8WVZ - chains A and B of the 8 polymer chains in the assembly; structure by electron microscopy, 3.15 A resolution.

[Chain A (and B)]
Molecule: Putative primase C962R
From: African swine fever virus
Notes: chain B of this document is another copy of the same molecule, construct and numbering; everything in this record applies to it too
Reference sequence: A0A2X0TKI6 (A0A2X0TKI6_ASF); numbering as in UniProt (aligned over 1-962)
Chain sequence (972 residues; row label = number of the first residue in the row):
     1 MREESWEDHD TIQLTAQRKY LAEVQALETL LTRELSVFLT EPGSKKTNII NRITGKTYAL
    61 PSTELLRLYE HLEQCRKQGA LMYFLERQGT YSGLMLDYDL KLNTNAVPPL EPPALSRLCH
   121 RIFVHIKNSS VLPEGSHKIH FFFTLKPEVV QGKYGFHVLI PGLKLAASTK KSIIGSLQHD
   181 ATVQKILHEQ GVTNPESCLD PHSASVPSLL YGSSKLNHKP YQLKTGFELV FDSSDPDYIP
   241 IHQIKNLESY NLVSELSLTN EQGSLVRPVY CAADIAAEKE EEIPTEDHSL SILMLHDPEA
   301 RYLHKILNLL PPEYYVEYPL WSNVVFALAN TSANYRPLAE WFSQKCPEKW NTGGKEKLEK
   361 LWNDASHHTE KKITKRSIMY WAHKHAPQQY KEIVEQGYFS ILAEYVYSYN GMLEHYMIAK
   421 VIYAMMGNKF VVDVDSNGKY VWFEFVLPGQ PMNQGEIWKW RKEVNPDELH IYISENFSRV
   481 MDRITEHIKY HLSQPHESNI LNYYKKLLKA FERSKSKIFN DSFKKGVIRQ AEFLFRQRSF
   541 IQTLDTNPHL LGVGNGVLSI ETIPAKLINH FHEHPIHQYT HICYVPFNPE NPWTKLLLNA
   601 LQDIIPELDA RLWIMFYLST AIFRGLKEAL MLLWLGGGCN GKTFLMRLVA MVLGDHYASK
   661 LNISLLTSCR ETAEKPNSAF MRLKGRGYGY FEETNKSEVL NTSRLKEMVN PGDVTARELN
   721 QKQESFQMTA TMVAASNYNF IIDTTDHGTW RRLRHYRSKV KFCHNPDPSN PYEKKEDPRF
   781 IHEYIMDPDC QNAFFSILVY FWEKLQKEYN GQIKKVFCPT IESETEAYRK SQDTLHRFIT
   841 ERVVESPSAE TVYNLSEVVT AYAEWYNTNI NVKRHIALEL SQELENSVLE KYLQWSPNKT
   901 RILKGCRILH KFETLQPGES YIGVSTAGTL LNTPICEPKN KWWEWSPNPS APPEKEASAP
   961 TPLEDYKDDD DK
Unresolved in the structure: 1-288, 919-934, 951-972
Sequence notes: expression tag (963-972)
Metal / ion sites: Mg2+: Thr-643 (together with ADP)
Residues lining bound ligands: ADP (adenosine-5'-diphosphate): Ala-600, Leu-601, Asp-603, Ile-604, Gly-638, Cys-639, Asn-640, Gly-641, Lys-642, Thr-643, Phe-644, Phe-762, Lys-775, Glu-776, Asp-777, Phe-780, Ile-781

[Chain A / chain B interface]
Residue-residue contacts - 68 pairs, chain A then chain B:
  Asn-453(A) with Ser-539(B); Gln-542(B)
  Arg-461(A) with Arg-538(B)
  Asn-465(A) with Tyr-440(B)
  Asp-467(A) with Phe-533(B); Arg-536(B)
  His-470(A) with Gln-530(B); Phe-533(B)
  Ile-471(A) with Tyr-416(B)
  Ser-474(A) with Tyr-416(B)
  Ser-478(A) with Tyr-409(B)
  Glu-512(A) with Asn-410(B)
  Lys-515(A) with Tyr-409(B)
  Ser-516(A) with Met-412(B); Glu-414(B)
  Phe-519(A) with Tyr-409(B); Glu-414(B); His-415(B); Tyr-416(B), hydrogen bond (backbone-backbone)
  Asn-520(A) with Glu-414(B); His-415(B)
  Asp-521(A) with Arg-529(B), salt bridge; Gln-530(B), hydrogen bond
  Lys-524(A) with Tyr-416(B); Gln-530(B), hydrogen bond
  Arg-647(A) with Pro-711(B), hydrogen bond (side chain-backbone); Gly-712(B); Gln-727(B)
  Lys-660(A) with Asp-713(B); Val-714(B)
  Ser-664(A) with Glu-671(B)
  Asn-677(A) with Glu-674(B)
  Ser-678(A) with Glu-674(B), hydrogen bond (backbone-side chain); Gln-723(B)
  Ala-679(A) with Glu-674(B)
  Arg-682(A) with Gln-723(B), hydrogen bond (side chain-backbone); Glu-724(B)
  Asn-695(A) with Asn-701(B), hydrogen bond; Thr-702(B); Ser-703(B)
  Lys-696(A) with Ile-876(B); Glu-879(B)
  Ser-697(A) with Glu-879(B), hydrogen bond (backbone-side chain)
  Leu-719(A) with Gln-721(B)
  Tyr-738(A) with Asp-746(B), hydrogen bond; Glu-879(B)
  Ile-741(A) with Leu-878(B), hydrophobic
  Pro-778(A) with Glu-628(B)
  Arg-779(A) with Leu-626(B)
  His-782(A) with Leu-626(B); Lys-627(B), hydrogen bond (side chain-backbone); Glu-628(B), salt bridge; Pro-711(B)
  Glu-845(A) with Asn-898(B), hydrogen bond
  Thr-868(A) with Ala-877(B)
  Asn-869(A) with Ala-877(B)
  Ile-870(A) with Ile-876(B); Ala-877(B), hydrogen bond (backbone-backbone); Leu-878(B), hydrophobic
  Asn-871(A) with His-875(B); Ile-876(B); Ala-877(B)
  Lys-911(A) with Tyr-853(B); Asn-854(B), hydrogen bond; Ser-856(B), hydrogen bond
  Phe-912(A) with Tyr-853(B); Ile-902(B), hydrophobic
  Gln-916(A) with Asn-898(B)
Also at the interface, not in a pair above, chain A (47 interface residues in all): Glu-444, Pro-451, Glu-463, Val-464, Lys-525, Pro-676, His-764, Glu-783
Also at the interface, not in a pair above, chain B (50 interface residues in all): Met-417, Gly-526, Leu-534, Thr-715, Asn-720, Lys-722, Thr-744, Lys-814, Glu-857

[Overview]
47 residues of chain A face 50 of chain B across their interface; the contacts include 14 hydrogen bonds and 2
salt bridges. Among the polar pairs are Asp-521(A)/Arg-529(B), His-782(A)/Glu-628(B) and
Asp-521(A)/Gln-530(B). Ligands of chain A: ADP.
Chain A and chain B are both Putative primase C962R (African swine fever virus); the structure, Structure of
ADP-Form AsfvPrimPol Hexamer, was determined by electron microscopy.
